PDB entry 7VLZ | X-ray diffraction, 1.60 A resolution | chains A and C of the 3 polymer chains in the assembly

# Chain A
Name: collagenase
From: Vibrio harveyi VHJR7
Sequence (613 residues; each row starts with the number of its first residue):
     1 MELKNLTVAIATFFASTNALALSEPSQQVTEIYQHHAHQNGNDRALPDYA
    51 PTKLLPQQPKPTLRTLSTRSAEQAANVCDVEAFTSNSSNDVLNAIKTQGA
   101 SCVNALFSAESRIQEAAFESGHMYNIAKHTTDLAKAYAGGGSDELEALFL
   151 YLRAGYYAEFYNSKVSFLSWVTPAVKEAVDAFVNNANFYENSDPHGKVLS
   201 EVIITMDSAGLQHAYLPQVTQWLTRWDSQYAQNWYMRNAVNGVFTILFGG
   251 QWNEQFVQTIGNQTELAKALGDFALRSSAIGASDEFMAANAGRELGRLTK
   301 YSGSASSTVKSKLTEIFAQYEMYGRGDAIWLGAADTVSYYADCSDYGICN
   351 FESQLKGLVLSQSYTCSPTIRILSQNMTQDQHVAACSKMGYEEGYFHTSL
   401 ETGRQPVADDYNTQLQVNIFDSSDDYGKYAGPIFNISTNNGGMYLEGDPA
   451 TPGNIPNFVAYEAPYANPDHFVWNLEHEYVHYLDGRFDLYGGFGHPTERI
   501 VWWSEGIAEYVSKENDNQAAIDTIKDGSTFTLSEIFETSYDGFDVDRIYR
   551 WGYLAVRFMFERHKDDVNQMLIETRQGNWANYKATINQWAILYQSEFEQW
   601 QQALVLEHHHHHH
Disordered / not traced: 1-77, 610-613
Disulfide bonds: Cys78-Cys102, Cys343-Cys349, Cys366-Cys386
Metal / ion sites: Ca2+ site 1: Asn376, Asp421, Glu462; Ca2+ site 2: Glu446, Gly485, Leu489, Gly491; Zn2+: His477, His481, Glu505 (shared with 1 residue of chain B); Ca2+ site 3: Thr523, Asp526, Ser528; Ca2+ site 4 near Thr529 (its only coordinating residue here)

# Chain C
Name: Peptide P2
From: Vibrio harveyi VHJR7
Sequence (12 residues; numbered 1 to 12; the number before each row is that of its first residue):
     1 DYAPTKLLPQQP

# How chain A and chain C interact
Contacting residue pairs (32; chain A residue first):
  Asn104(A) - Leu7(C)
  Phe107(A) - Thr5(C)
  Phe107(A) - Lys6(C)
  Phe107(A) - Leu7(C)  hydrophobic
  Ser108(A) - Lys6(C)  hydrogen bond
  Arg153(A) - Thr5(C)  hydrogen bond (side chain-backbone)
  Arg153(A) - Lys6(C)  hydrogen bond (side chain-backbone)
  Tyr157(A) - Pro4(C)
  Tyr157(A) - Thr5(C)
  Tyr157(A) - Lys6(C)
  Phe160(A) - Tyr2(C)
  Phe160(A) - Pro4(C)
  Tyr161(A) - Ala3(C)
  Tyr161(A) - Pro4(C)  hydrophobic
  Lys197(A) - Gln10(C)  hydrogen bond
  Ser200(A) - Leu8(C)
  Glu201(A) - Leu8(C)
  Ile204(A) - Thr5(C)
  Ile204(A) - Leu8(C)  hydrophobic
  Asp207(A) - Tyr2(C)  hydrogen bond
  Ser208(A) - Tyr2(C)
  Trp234(A) - Pro9(C)  hydrogen bond (side chain-backbone)
  Trp234(A) - Gln10(C)
  Trp234(A) - Gln11(C)
  Trp234(A) - Pro12(C)
  Tyr235(A) - Gln10(C)  hydrogen bond
  Tyr235(A) - Gln11(C)  hydrogen bond (side chain-backbone)
  Asn238(A) - Pro9(C)  hydrogen bond (side chain-backbone)
  Thr245(A) - Thr5(C)
  Gly249(A) - Tyr2(C)
  Trp252(A) - Asp1(C)
  Trp252(A) - Tyr2(C)
Interface residues without a listed pair, chain A (21 interface residues in all): Asp193, Phe248

# Summary
21 residues of chain A and 12 residues of chain C are in contact, with 9 hydrogen bonds. Polar pairs include
Ser108(A)-Lys6(C), Arg153(A)-Thr5(C) and Arg153(A)-Lys6(C). The Ca2+ site 1 is built by Asn376(A), Asp421(A)
and Glu462(A).
Chain A is collagenase and chain C is Peptide P2, both from Vibrio harveyi VHJR7; the structure, Crystal
structure of the collagenase unit of a Vibrio collagenase from Vibrio harveyi VHJR7, was determined by X-ray
diffraction.
